PDB entry 6TJV | electron microscopy, 3.20 A resolution | chains K and M of the 18 polymer chains in the assembly

# Chain K
Molecule: NAD(P)H-quinone oxidoreductase subunit K
From: Thermosynechococcus elongatus (strain BP-1)
Notes: EC 7.1.1.-
UniProt: Q8DKZ4 (NDHK_THEEB); residue numbers follow UniProt; this construct covers 1-237
Chain sequence (237 residues; numbered 1 to 237; the number before each row is that of its first residue):
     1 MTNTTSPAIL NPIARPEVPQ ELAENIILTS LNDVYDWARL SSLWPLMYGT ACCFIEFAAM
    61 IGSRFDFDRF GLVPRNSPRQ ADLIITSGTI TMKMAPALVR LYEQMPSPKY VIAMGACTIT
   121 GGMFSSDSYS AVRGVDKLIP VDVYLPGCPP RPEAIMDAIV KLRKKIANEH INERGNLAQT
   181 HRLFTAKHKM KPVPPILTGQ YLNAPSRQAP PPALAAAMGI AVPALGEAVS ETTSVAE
Unresolved in the structure: 1-6, 213-237
Small-molecule neighbours: 4Fe-4S cluster (SF4): A51, C52, C53, G88, T89, G115, A116, C117, M123, F124, C148, P149
Swiss-Prot annotation at these positions:
  - binding site ([4Fe-4S] cluster): C52, C53, C117, C148

# Chain M
Molecule: NAD(P)H-quinone oxidoreductase subunit M
From: Thermosynechococcus elongatus (strain BP-1)
Notes: EC 7.1.1.-
UniProt: Q8DLN5 (NDHM_THEEB); residues 1-111 here = UniProt positions 1-111
Chain sequence (111 residues; row label = number of the first residue in the row):
     1 MLLKSTTRHV HIYAGHVVDG EVHPDTETLT LNVDPDNELE WNEAALAKVE AKFRELVANA
    61 AGEDLTEYNL RRIGSDLEHF IRSLLMQGEI GYNLNSRVRN YSLGIPRVNH S
Unresolved in the structure: 111

# Interface between chain K and chain M
Pairs across the interface (83):
  P7(K) - N109(M)  hydrogen bond (backbone-side chain)
  A8(K) - V108(M)
  I9(K) - R107(M)
  L10(K) - M86(M)
  L10(K) - P106(M)
  L10(K) - R107(M)  hydrogen bond (backbone-backbone)
  L10(K) - N109(M)
  N11(K) - L85(M)
  N11(K) - M86(M)
  N11(K) - G104(M)
  N11(K) - I105(M)  hydrogen bond (side chain-backbone)
  N11(K) - P106(M)
  P12(K) - L85(M)
  P12(K) - I90(M)
  P12(K) - G91(M)
  P12(K) - Y92(M)  hydrogen bond (backbone-backbone)
  I13(K) - Y92(M)
  I13(K) - L94(M)  hydrophobic
  I13(K) - P106(M)  hydrophobic
  A14(K) - E40(M)
  A14(K) - Y92(M)  hydrogen bond (backbone-backbone)
  A14(K) - N93(M)
  R15(K) - L94(M)
  P16(K) - L94(M)
  M92(K) - R71(M)  hydrogen bond (backbone-side chain)
  P96(K) - R71(M)
  V99(K) - T6(M)
  R100(K) - K4(M)
  D136(K) - R8(M)  hydrogen bond (backbone-side chain)
  D136(K) - S102(M)
  K137(K) - R8(M)
  I139(K) - R8(M)  hydrogen bond (backbone-side chain)
  P140(K) - R8(M)
  P140(K) - V98(M)  hydrophobic
  P140(K) - N100(M)
  V141(K) - V98(M)
  V141(K) - N100(M)  hydrogen bond (backbone-side chain)
  D142(K) - V98(M)
  Y144(K) - N100(M)  hydrogen bond
  E173(K) - S96(M)  hydrogen bond
  N176(K) - N95(M)
  N176(K) - S96(M)
  N176(K) - R97(M)
  A178(K) - N37(M)
  Q179(K) - P35(M)
  Q179(K) - D36(M)  hydrogen bond
  T180(K) - P35(M)  hydrogen bond (backbone-backbone)
  T180(K) - N37(M)  hydrogen bond
  H181(K) - N32(M)  hydrogen bond
  R182(K) - L31(M)
  R182(K) - N32(M)
  R182(K) - V33(M)  hydrogen bond (side chain-backbone)
  R182(K) - D34(M)  hydrogen bond (side chain-backbone)
  R182(K) - N37(M)  hydrogen bond
  R182(K) - W41(M)
  R182(K) - L46(M)
  L183(K) - V17(M)  hydrophobic
  L183(K) - L31(M)
  F184(K) - T30(M)
  F184(K) - L31(M)  hydrogen bond (backbone-backbone)
  T185(K) - T28(M)
  T185(K) - R54(M)  hydrogen bond (backbone-side chain)
  A186(K) - T28(M)  hydrogen bond (backbone-backbone)
  A186(K) - L29(M)
  A186(K) - F53(M)  hydrophobic
  A186(K) - R54(M)
  A186(K) - V57(M)  hydrophobic
  K187(K) - E27(M)
  H188(K) - T26(M)  hydrogen bond (side chain-backbone)
  H188(K) - E27(M)
  H188(K) - L29(M)
  H188(K) - V57(M)
  H188(K) - L65(M)
  K189(K) - A61(M)
  K189(K) - G62(M)
  M190(K) - L29(M)  hydrophobic
  M190(K) - A61(M)  hydrophobic
  M190(K) - E63(M)
  M190(K) - D64(M)
  M190(K) - L65(M)  hydrogen bond (backbone-backbone)
  K191(K) - D64(M)  salt bridge
  K191(K) - L65(M)
  V193(K) - D64(M)
Other interface residues (no listed pair), chain K (43 interface residues in all): K93, E103, L138, K165, P192
Other interface residues (no listed pair), chain M (59 interface residues in all): L2, T7, H11, L39, E50, T66, N69, I73, Q87, G88, Y101, L103

# Overview
Chain K and chain M form an interface of 43 and 59 residues respectively, with 23 hydrogen bonds and 1 salt
bridge. Polar pairs include K191(K)-D64(M), P7(K)-N109(M) and N11(K)-I105(M). Chain K binds 4Fe-4S cluster.
Curated annotation (UniProt) lists 4 [4Fe-4S] cluster-binding residues on chain K.
Here chain K is NAD(P)H-quinone oxidoreductase subunit K and chain M is NAD(P)H-quinone oxidoreductase subunit
M, both from Thermosynechococcus elongatus (strain BP-1). Entry 6TJV (Structure of the NDH-1MS complex from
Thermosynechococcus elongatus) was determined by electron microscopy.
